4XDS - chains A and E of the 6 polymer chains in the assembly; structure by X-ray diffraction, 3.35 A resolution.

# Chain A (and E)
Name: Deoxyguanosinetriphosphate triphosphohydrolase
Source organism: Escherichia coli (strain K12)
Notes: EC 3.1.5.1; chain E of this document is another copy of the same molecule, construct and numbering; everything in this record applies to it too
UniProt: P15723 (DGTP_ECOLI); numbering as in UniProt (aligned over 1-505)
Chain sequence (505 residues; numbered 1 to 505; the number before each row is that of its first residue):
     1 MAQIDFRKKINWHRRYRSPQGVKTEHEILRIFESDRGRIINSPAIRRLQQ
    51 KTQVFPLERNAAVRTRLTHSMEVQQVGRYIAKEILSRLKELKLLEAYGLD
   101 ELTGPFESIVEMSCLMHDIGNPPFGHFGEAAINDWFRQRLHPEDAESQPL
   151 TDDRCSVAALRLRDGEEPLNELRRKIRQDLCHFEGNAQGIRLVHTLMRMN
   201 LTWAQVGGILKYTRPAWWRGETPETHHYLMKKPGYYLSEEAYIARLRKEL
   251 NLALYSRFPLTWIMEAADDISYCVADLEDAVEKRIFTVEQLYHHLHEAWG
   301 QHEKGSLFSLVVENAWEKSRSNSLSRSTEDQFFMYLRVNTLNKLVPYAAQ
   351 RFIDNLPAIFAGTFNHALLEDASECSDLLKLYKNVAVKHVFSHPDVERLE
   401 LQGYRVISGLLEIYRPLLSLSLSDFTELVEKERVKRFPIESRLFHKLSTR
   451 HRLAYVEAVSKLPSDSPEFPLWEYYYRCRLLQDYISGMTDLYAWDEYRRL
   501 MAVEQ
Unresolved in the structure: 1-2, 59-60, 301-304, 321-325 (chain E: 322-323)
Metal / ion sites: Ni2+: His69, His117, Asp268
Reported in the primary citation:
  - Ni2+ coordination: His69, His117, Asp268
  - mutagenesis - S34D/G37E: abolished binding to DNA
  - mutagenesis - S34D/G37E: increased catalytic activity on in the absence of DNA
  - mutagenesis - S34D/G37E: unchanged catalytic activity on added DNA
  - mutagenesis - S34D/G37E (2-fold): increased catalytic activity on dGTP
  - mutagenesis - S34D/G37E: decreased expression

# Chain A / chain E interface
Residue-residue contacts (25):
  Phe127(A) with Pro438(E), hydrophobic; Ile439(E), hydrophobic; Arg442(E)
  Glu397(A) with Arg442(E); His445(E), salt bridge
  Arg398(A) with Lys446(E); Glu496(E), salt bridge; Arg499(E)
  Glu400(A) with Arg442(E), salt bridge
  Leu401(A) with Leu443(E), hydrophobic; Leu500(E), hydrophobic
  Gln402(A) with Arg499(E), hydrogen bond (side chain-backbone); Glu504(E); Gln505(E), hydrogen bond (side chain-backbone)
  Tyr404(A) with Ile439(E), hydrophobic
  Arg405(A) with Leu500(E); Met501(E)
  Val406(A) with Ala502(E), hydrophobic
  Trp494(A) with Ala502(E), hydrogen bond (side chain-backbone); Gln505(E)
  Tyr497(A) with Met501(E), hydrogen bond (side chain-backbone); Ala502(E)
  Arg498(A) with Ala502(E); Val503(E)
  Val503(A) with Val503(E), hydrophobic
Interface residues without a listed pair, chain E (15 interface residues in all): Ile413

# In short
The interface between chain A and chain E involves 13 residues on one side and 15 on the other; the contacts
include 4 hydrogen bonds and 3 salt bridges. Polar pairs include Glu397(A)-His445(E), Arg398(A)-Glu496(E) and
Glu400(A)-Arg442(E). The paper reports that S34D/G37E of chain A abolish binding to DNA; Ni2+ coordination by
His69(A), His117(A) and Asp268(A).
Chain A and chain E are both Deoxyguanosinetriphosphate triphosphohydrolase (Escherichia coli (strain K12));
the structure, Deoxyguanosinetriphosphate Triphosphohydrolase from Escherichia coli with Nickel, was
determined by X-ray diffraction together with 4X9E from the same study.
